PDB entry 7F64 | electron microscopy, 2.42 A resolution | chains D and G of the 12 polymer chains in the assembly

Chain D:
Molecule: Translation initiation factor eIF-2B subunit beta
From: Homo sapiens
UniProtKB: P49770 (EI2BB_HUMAN); residue numbers follow UniProt; this construct covers 1-351
Amino-acid sequence (351 residues; numbered 1 to 351; the number before each row is that of its first residue):
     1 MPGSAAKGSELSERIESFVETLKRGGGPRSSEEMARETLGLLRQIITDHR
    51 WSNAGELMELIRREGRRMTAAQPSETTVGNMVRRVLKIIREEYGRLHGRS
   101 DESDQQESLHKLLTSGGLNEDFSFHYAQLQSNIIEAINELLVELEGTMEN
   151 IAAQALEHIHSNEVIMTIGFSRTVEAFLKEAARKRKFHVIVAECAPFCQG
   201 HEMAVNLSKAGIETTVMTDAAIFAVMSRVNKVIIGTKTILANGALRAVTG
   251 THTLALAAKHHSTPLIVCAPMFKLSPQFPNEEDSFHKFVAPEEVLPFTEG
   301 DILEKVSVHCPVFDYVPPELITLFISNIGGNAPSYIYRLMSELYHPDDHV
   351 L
Not modelled in the structure: 1-7, 100-105, 116-120
Curated features (UniProtKB/Swiss-Prot):
  - natural variant: Val85 (V85E: In VWM2), Ala127 (A127V: Found in a patient with Rett syndrome-like phenotype; uncertain significance), Ser171 (S171F: In VWM2), Pro196 (P196S: In VWM2), Gly200 (G200V: In VWM2), Glu213 (E213G: In VWM2), Cys268 (C268Y: In VWM2), Lys273 (K273R: In VWM2), Val316 (V316D: In VWM2), Gly329 (G329V: In VWM2)

Chain G:
Molecule: Translation initiation factor eIF-2B subunit delta
From: Homo sapiens
UniProtKB: Q9UI10 (EI2BD_HUMAN); residues 1-523 here = UniProt positions 1-523
Amino-acid sequence (523 residues; row label = number of the first residue in the row):
     1 MAAVAVAVREDSGSGMKAELPPGPGAVGREMTKEEKLQLRKEKKQQKKKR
    51 KEEKGAEPETGSAVSAAQCQVGPTRELPESGIQLGTPREKVPAGRSKAEL
   101 RAERRAKQEAERALKQARKGEQGGPPPKASPSTAGETPSGVKRLPEYPQV
   151 DDLLLRRLVKKPERQQVPTRKDYGSKVSLFSHLPQYSRQNSLTQFMSIPS
   201 SVIHPAMVRLGLQYSQGLVSGSNARCIALLRALQQVIQDYTTPPNEELSR
   251 DLVNKLKPYMSFLTQCRPLSASMHNAIKFLNKEITSVGSSKREEEAKSEL
   301 RAAIDRYVQEKIVLAAQAISRFAYQKISNGDVILVYGCSSLVSRILQEAW
   351 TEGRRFRVVVVDSRPWLEGRHTLRSLVHAGVPASYLLIPAASYVLPEVSK
   401 VLLGAHALLANGSVMSRVGTAQLALVARAHNVPVLVCCETYKFCERVQTD
   451 AFVSNELDDPDDLQCKRGEHVALANWQNHASLRLLNLVYDVTPPELVDLV
   501 ITELGMIPCSSVPVVLRVKSSDQ
Not modelled in the structure: 1-165, 522-523
Curated features (UniProtKB/Swiss-Prot):
  - region: Arg170 to Leu179 (May bind the chemical integrated stress response (ISR) inhibitor ISRIB)
  - modified residue: Ala2 (N-acetylalanine), Ser12 (Phosphoserine), Thr86 (Phosphothreonine), Ser130 (Phosphoserine)
  - natural variant: Arg209 (R209Q: In VWM4), Ala228 (A228V: In VWM4), Leu269 (L269R: In VWM4), Arg357 (R357Q: In VWM4), Arg374 (R374C: In VWM4), Cys465 (C465R: In VWM4), Tyr489 (Y489H: In VWM4)

How chain D and chain G interact:
Pairs across the interface (86):
  Glu193(D) with Arg364(G), salt bridge
  Ala195(D) with Pro389(G)
  Pro196(D) with Leu387(G), hydrophobic; Arg467(G), hydrogen bond (backbone-side chain)
  Cys198(D) with Arg364(G); Cys465(G), hydrophobic; Arg467(G)
  His201(D) with Leu463(G); Cys465(G); Ala472(G); Leu473(G)
  Glu202(D) with Ala472(G)
  Ala204(D) with Leu482(G)
  Val205(D) with Ala472(G); Leu473(G), hydrophobic; Leu482(G), hydrophobic
  Ser208(D) with His479(G); Ser481(G), hydrogen bond (backbone-side chain); Leu482(G)
  Lys209(D) with His479(G)
  Gly211(D) with Ser481(G)
  Ile212(D) with Ser481(G), hydrogen bond (backbone-side chain)
  Glu213(D) with Ser481(G)
  Thr214(D) with Ser481(G), hydrogen bond (backbone-backbone); Leu482(G); Arg483(G), hydrogen bond (backbone-backbone)
  Thr215(D) with Val177(G); Arg483(G); Leu485(G)
  Val216(D) with Leu463(G); Leu482(G), hydrophobic; Arg483(G), hydrogen bond (backbone-backbone); Leu484(G), hydrophobic; Leu485(G), hydrogen bond (backbone-backbone)
  Met217(D) with Leu485(G)
  Thr218(D) with Arg364(G); Leu463(G)
  Asp219(D) with Pro389(G); Gln422(G), hydrogen bond (backbone-side chain)
  Ala220(D) with Val418(G); Gly419(G), hydrogen bond (backbone-backbone); Gln422(G)
  Ala221(D) with Val418(G), hydrophobic
  Ile222(D) with Gln422(G)
  Phe223(D) with Ala421(G), hydrophobic; Gln422(G); Leu425(G), hydrophobic
  Ala224(D) with Phe452(G)
  Val225(D) with Phe452(G), hydrophobic
  Ser227(D) with Phe452(G)
  Arg228(D) with Asp450(G), salt bridge; Phe452(G)
  Thr249(D) with Pro389(G); Ala390(G)
  Gly250(D) with Pro389(G), hydrogen bond (backbone-backbone)
  His252(D) with Ser392(G)
  Thr253(D) with Gln422(G); Val426(G)
  Leu256(D) with Leu425(G); Ala429(G), hydrophobic
  Ala257(D) with Leu425(G)
  His260(D) with Leu425(G)
  His286(D) with Tyr393(G)
  Phe288(D) with Tyr393(G)
  Val294(D) with Arg370(G); Tyr385(G), hydrophobic; Leu387(G), hydrophobic
  Leu295(D) with Arg370(G); Leu373(G), hydrophobic; Tyr385(G), hydrophobic
  Pro296(D) with Arg370(G)
  Glu299(D) with Arg370(G), salt bridge; Arg374(G), salt bridge
  Ile302(D) with Arg374(G)
  Lys305(D) with Ala383(G)
  Val306(D) with Leu373(G), hydrophobic; Val377(G), hydrophobic; Ala383(G); Tyr385(G), hydrophobic
  Ser307(D) with Ala383(G), hydrogen bond (backbone-backbone); Ser384(G); Tyr385(G), hydrogen bond (backbone-backbone)
  Val308(D) with Tyr385(G)
  His309(D) with Tyr385(G)
  Pro311(D) with Ala390(G), hydrophobic
  Asp314(D) with Pro389(G)
Other interface residues (no listed pair), chain D (50 interface residues in all): His188, Phe197
Other interface residues (no listed pair), chain G (43 interface residues in all): Leu179, Tyr336, Ser363, His378, Leu386, Ile388, Ala451, Leu487, Asp490

In short:
Chain D and chain G form an interface of 50 and 43 residues respectively; the contacts include 12 hydrogen
bonds and 4 salt bridges. Polar pairs include Glu193(D)-Arg364(G), Arg228(D)-Asp450(G) and
Glu299(D)-Arg370(G).
Here chain D is Translation initiation factor eIF-2B subunit beta and chain G is Translation initiation factor
eIF-2B subunit delta, both from Homo sapiens. Entry 7F64 (eIF2B-SFSV NSs) was determined by electron
microscopy together with 7F66, 7F67 and 7VLK from the same study.
